3CDU - chain A; structure by X-ray diffraction, 2.10 A resolution.

Chain A:
Name: RNA-directed RNA polymerase 3D-POL
Source organism: Coxsackievirus B3
Notes: EC 2.7.7.48
UniProt: P03313 (POLG_CXB3N); residues 1-462 here correspond to UniProt positions 1724-2185 (UniProt number = residue number + 1723)
Chain sequence (468 residues; numbered 1 to 468; the number before each row is that of its first residue):
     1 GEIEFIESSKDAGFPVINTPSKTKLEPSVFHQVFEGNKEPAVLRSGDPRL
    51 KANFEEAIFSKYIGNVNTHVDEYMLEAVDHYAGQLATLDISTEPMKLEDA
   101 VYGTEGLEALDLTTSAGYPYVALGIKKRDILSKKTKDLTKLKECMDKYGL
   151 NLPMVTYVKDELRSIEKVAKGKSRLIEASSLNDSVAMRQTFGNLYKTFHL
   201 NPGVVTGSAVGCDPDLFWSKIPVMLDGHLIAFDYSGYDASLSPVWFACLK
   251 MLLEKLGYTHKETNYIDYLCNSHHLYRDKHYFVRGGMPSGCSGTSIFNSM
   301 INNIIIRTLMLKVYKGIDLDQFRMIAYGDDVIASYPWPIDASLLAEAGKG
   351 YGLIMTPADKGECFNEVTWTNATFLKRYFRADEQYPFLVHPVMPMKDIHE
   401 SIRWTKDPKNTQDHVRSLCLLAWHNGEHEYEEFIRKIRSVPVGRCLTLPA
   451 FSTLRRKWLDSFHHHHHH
Sequence notes: expression tag (463-468)
Small-molecule neighbours: pyrophosphate (POP): Lys-38, Glu-161, Leu-162, Arg-163, Ser-164, Lys-167, Arg-174, Lys-376
From the paper describing this entry:
  - catalytic residues: Asp-233, Asp-329
  - contacts within the chain: Gly-1/Gly-64, Gly-1/Asn-65, Gly-1/Ala-239, Gly-1/Leu-241, Glu-161/Arg-174 (salt bridge), Leu-216/Phe-462 (hydrophobic contact), Leu-388/Phe-462 (hydrophobic contact)
  - binding site for glycerol: Lys-167, Lys-360
  - conformationally variable residues (side-chain flip): Lys-61
  - binding site for pyrophosphate: Lys-38, Arg-163, Lys-167, Arg-174, Lys-376

Summary:
Ligands of chain A: pyrophosphate. The paper reports catalytic residues Asp-233 and Asp-329; a binding site
for pyrophosphate at Lys-38, Arg-163 and Lys-167 among others.
Chain A is RNA-directed RNA polymerase 3D-POL (Coxsackievirus B3); the structure, Crystal structure of
coxsackievirus B3 RNA-dependent RNA polymerase (3Dpol) in complex with a pyrophosphate, was determined by
X-ray diffraction, deposited together with 3CDW.
